7WTD - chains A and D of the 4 polymer chains in the assembly; structure by electron microscopy, 3.90 A resolution.

[Chain A (and D)]
Molecule: Pyruvate carboxylase, mitochondrial
Organism: Homo sapiens
Notes: EC 6.4.1.1; chain D of this document is another copy of the same molecule, construct and numbering; everything in this record applies to it too
UniProt: P11498 (PYC_HUMAN); numbering as in UniProt (aligned over 1-1178)
Sequence (1178 residues; numbered 1 to 1178; the number before each row is that of its first residue):
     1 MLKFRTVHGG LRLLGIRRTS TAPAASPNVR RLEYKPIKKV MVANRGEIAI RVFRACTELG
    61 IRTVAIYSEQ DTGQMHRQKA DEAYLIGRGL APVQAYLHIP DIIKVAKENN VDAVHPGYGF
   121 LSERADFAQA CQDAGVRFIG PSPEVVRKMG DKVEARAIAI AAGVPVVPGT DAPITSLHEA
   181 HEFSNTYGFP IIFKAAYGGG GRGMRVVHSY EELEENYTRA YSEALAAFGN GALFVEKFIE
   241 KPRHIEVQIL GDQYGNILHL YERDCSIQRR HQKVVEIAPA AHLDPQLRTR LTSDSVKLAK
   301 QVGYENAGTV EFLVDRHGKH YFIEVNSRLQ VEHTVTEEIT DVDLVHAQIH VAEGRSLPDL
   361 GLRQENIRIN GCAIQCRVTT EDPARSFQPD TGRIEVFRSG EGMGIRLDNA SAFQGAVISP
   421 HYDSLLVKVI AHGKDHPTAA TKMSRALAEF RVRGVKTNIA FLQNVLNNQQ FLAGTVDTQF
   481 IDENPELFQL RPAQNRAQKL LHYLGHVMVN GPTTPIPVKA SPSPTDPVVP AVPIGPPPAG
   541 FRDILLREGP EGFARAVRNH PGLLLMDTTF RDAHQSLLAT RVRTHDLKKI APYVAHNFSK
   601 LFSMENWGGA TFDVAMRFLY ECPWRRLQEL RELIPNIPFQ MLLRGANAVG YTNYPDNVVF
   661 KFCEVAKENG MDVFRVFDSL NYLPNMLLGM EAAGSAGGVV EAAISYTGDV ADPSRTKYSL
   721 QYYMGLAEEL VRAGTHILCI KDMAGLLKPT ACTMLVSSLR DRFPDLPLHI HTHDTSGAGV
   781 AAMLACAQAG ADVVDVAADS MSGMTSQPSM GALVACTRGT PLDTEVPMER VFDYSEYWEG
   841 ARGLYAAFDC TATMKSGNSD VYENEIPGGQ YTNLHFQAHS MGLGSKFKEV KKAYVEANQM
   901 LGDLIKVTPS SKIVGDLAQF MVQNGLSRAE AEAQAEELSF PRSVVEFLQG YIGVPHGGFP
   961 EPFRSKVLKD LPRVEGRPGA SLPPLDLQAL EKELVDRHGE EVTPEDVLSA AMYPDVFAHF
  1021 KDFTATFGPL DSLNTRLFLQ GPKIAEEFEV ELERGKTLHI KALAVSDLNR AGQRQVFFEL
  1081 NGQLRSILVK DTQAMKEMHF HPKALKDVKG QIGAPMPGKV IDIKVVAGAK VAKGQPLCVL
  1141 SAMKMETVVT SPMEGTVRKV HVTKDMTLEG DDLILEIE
Not modelled in the structure: 1-494, 1095-1178 (chain D: 1-33)
Cystine bridges: C752-C786
Curated features (UniProtKB/Swiss-Prot):
  - active site: R328
  - binding site (ATP): K152, E236, H271
  - binding site (substrate): R571 to Q575, R644, T908
  - binding site (Mn(2+)): D572, K741, H771, H773
  - modified residue: K35 (N6-acetyllysine), K39 (N6-acetyllysine), K79 (N6-acetyllysine), K148 (N6-acetyllysine), K152 (N6-acetyllysine), K241 (N6-acetyllysine), K297 (N6-acetyllysine), K319 (N6-acetyllysine), K434 (N6-acetyllysine), K442 (N6-succinyllysine), K589 (N6-acetyllysine), K661 (N6-acetyllysine), K717 (N6-acetyllysine), K741 (N6-carboxylysine), K748 (N6-acetyllysine), K892 (N6-acetyllysine), K969 (N6-acetyllysine), K992 (N6-acetyllysine), T1003 (Phosphothreonine), K1061 (N6-acetyllysine) and 3 more in UniProt
  - natural variant: V145 (V145A: In PC deficiency), R156 (R156Q: In PC deficiency), R270 (R270W: In PC deficiency), Y304 (Y304C: In PC deficiency), R451 (R451C: In PC deficiency), R583 (R583L: In PC deficiency), A610 (A610T: In PC deficiency), R631 (R631Q: In PC deficiency), M743 (M743I: In PC deficiency), V1131 to K1133 (deletion: In PC deficiency)
  - mutagenesis: F1077 (F1077A/E: Loss of tetramerization and enzyme activity, resulting in an inactive homodimer)

[Interface between chain A and chain D]
Contacting residue pairs (54):
  K748(A) - R818(D)
  P749(A) - C816(D)
  P749(A) - R818(D)
  T750(A) - R818(D)
  A751(A) - R818(D)
  G777(A) - S809(D)  hydrogen bond (backbone-side chain)
  G777(A) - A812(D)
  A778(A) - A812(D)  hydrophobic
  A778(A) - C816(D)  hydrophobic
  V780(A) - G777(D)
  V780(A) - A778(D)  hydrophobic
  V780(A) - V780(D)  hydrophobic
  A781(A) - V780(D)  hydrophobic
  A781(A) - A781(D)  hydrophobic
  D799(A) - S856(D)  hydrogen bond (backbone-side chain)
  D799(A) - G857(D)
  S800(A) - S856(D)  hydrogen bond (backbone-side chain)
  S802(A) - S856(D)
  A812(A) - G777(D)
  A812(A) - A778(D)  hydrophobic
  A815(A) - K748(D)  hydrogen bond (backbone-side chain)
  A815(A) - Y862(D)  hydrophobic
  C816(A) - K748(D)
  C816(A) - A778(D)  hydrophobic
  G819(A) - T750(D)
  M828(A) - S859(D)
  M828(A) - Y862(D)  hydrophobic
  E829(A) - E863(D)
  F832(A) - S859(D)
  F832(A) - D860(D)
  F832(A) - E863(D)
  S835(A) - N858(D)  hydrogen bond
  E839(A) - T853(D)
  E839(A) - K855(D)
  R842(A) - K855(D)  hydrogen bond (backbone-side chain)
  G843(A) - K855(D)
  T851(A) - T851(D)
  T851(A) - K855(D)
  T853(A) - E839(D)
  M854(A) - E839(D)
  K855(A) - E839(D)  hydrogen bond (backbone-side chain)
  K855(A) - R842(D)
  K855(A) - D849(D)  salt bridge
  K855(A) - T851(D)
  S856(A) - S800(D)  hydrogen bond (side chain-backbone)
  S856(A) - S802(D)  hydrogen bond (side chain-backbone)
  S856(A) - R842(D)
  N858(A) - D799(D)
  N858(A) - S835(D)
  S859(A) - D799(D)  hydrogen bond (backbone-side chain)
  S859(A) - F832(D)
  D860(A) - F832(D)
  Y862(A) - A815(D)  hydrophobic
  E863(A) - F832(D)
Also at the interface, not in a pair above, chain A (41 interface residues in all): S776, M801, S809, G811, R818, T820, D849, G857, L883
Also at the interface, not in a pair above, chain D (35 interface residues in all): T525, P749, S776, T820, M828, M854

[In short]
The interface between chain A and chain D involves 41 residues on one side and 35 on the other; the contacts
include 10 hydrogen bonds and 1 salt bridge. Among the polar pairs are K855(A)-D849(D), G777(A)-S809(D) and
D799(A)-S856(D).
Both chains are Pyruvate carboxylase, mitochondrial (Homo sapiens). Entry 7WTD (Cryo-EM structure of human
pyruvate carboxylase with acetyl-CoA in the intermediate state 1) was determined by electron microscopy
together with 7WTA, 7WTB, 7WTC and 7WTE from the same study.
